7CH4 - chains L and R of the 3 polymer chains in the assembly; structure by X-ray diffraction, 3.15 A resolution.

[Chain L]
Molecule: BD-604 Fab L
Organism: Homo sapiens
Notes: antibody fragment or engineered binder
Chain sequence (214 residues; each row starts with the number of its first residue):
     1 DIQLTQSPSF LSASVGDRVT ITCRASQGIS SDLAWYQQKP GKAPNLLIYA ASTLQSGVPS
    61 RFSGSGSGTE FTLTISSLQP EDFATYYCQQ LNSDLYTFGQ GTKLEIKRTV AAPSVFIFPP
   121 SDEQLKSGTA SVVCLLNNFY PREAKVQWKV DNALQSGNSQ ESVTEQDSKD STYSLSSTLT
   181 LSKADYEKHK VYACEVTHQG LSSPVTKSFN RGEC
Disordered / not traced: 214
Disulfide bonds: Cys23-Cys88, Cys134-Cys194

[Chain R]
Molecule: Spike protein S1
Organism: Severe acute respiratory syndrome coronavirus 2
Reference sequence: P0DTC2 (SPIKE_SARS2); residues 319-541 here = UniProt positions 319-541
Chain sequence (223 residues; numbered 319 to 541; the number before each row is that of its first residue):
   319 RVQPTESIVR FPNITNLCPF GEVFNATRFA SVYAWNRKRI SNCVADYSVL YNSASFSTFK
   379 CYGVSPTKLN DLCFTNVYAD SFVIRGDEVR QIAPGQTGKI ADYNYKLPDD FTGCVIAWNS
   439 NNLDSKVGGN YNYLYRLFRK SNLKPFERDI STEIYQAGST PCNGVEGFNC YFPLQSYGFQ
   499 PTNGVGYQPY RVVVLSFELL HAPATVCGPK KSTNLVKNKC VNF
Disordered / not traced: 319-333, 517-521, 527-541
Disulfide bonds: Cys336-Cys361, Cys379-Cys432, Cys391-Cys525, Cys480-Cys488
UniProt features mapped onto this chain:
  - region: Arg403 to Asp405 (Integrin-binding motif), Asn448 to Phe456 (Immunodominant HLA epitope recognized by the CD8+)
  - glycosylation: Thr323 (O-linked (GalNAc) threonine), Ser325 (O-linked (HexNAc...) serine), Asn331 (N-linked (GlcNAc...) (complex) asparagine), Asn343 (N-linked (GlcNAc...) (complex) asparagine)
  - natural variant: Gly339 (G339D: In strain: Omicron/BA.1, Omicron/BA.2 and 4 more; G339H: In strain: Omicron/BA.2.75, Omicron/XBB.1.5 and 1 more), Arg346 (R346K: In strain: Mu/B.1.621; R346T: In strain: Omicron/BQ.1.1, Omicron/XBB.1.5 and 1 more), Leu368 (L368I: In strain: Omicron/XBB.1.5, Omicron/EG.5.1), Ser371 (S371F: In strain: Omicron/BA.2, Omicron/BA.2.12.1 and 6 more; S371L: In strain: Omicron/BA.1), Ser373 (S373P: In strain: Omicron/BA.1, Omicron/BA.2 and 7 more), Ser375 (S375F: In strain: Omicron/BA.1, Omicron/BA.2 and 7 more), Thr376 (T376A: In strain: Omicron/BA.2, Omicron/BA.2.12.1 and 5 more), Asp405 (D405N: In strain: Omicron/BA.2, Omicron/BA.2.12.1 and 6 more), Arg408 (R408S: In strain: Omicron/BA.2, Omicron/BA.2.12.1 and 6 more), Lys417 (K417N: In strain: Beta/B.1.351, Omicron/BA.1 and 8 more; K417T: In strain: Gamma/P.1), Asn440 (N440K: In strain: Omicron/BA.1, Omicron/BA.2 and 7 more), Lys444 (K444T: In strain: Omicron/BQ.1.1), 16 further natural variant entries in UniProt
  - mutagenesis: Asn331 (N331Q: Reduced viral infectivity), Asn343 (N343Q: Reduced viral infectivity), Leu452 (L452R: Increased resistance to neutralizing antibodies. Decreases HLA binding to NF9 epitope. Increased binding affinity to human ACE2), Tyr453 (Y453F: Decreased HLA binding to NF9 epitope. Increased binding affinity to human ACE2), Ala475 (A475V: Increased resistance to neutralizing antibodies), Val483 (V483A: Increased resistance to neutralizing antibodies), Glu484 (E484D: Increased replication in human TMEM106B overexpressing cells), Phe490 (F490L: Increased resistance to neutralizing antibodies and human covalescent sera neutralization), Gln493 (Q493N: Reduced host ACE2-binding affinity in vitro; Q493Y: Reduced host ACE2-binding affinity in vitro), Asn501 (N501T: Reduced host ACE2-binding affinity in vitro; N501Y: Increased binding affinity to human ACE2), His519 (H519P: Increased resistance to human covalescent sera neutralization)

[How chain L and chain R interact]
Residue-residue contacts (12; chain L residue first):
  Gln27(L) with Thr500(R); Asn501(R); Gly502(R), hydrogen bond (backbone-backbone); Val503(R)
  Gly28(L) with Asn501(R); Gly502(R), hydrogen bond (backbone-backbone)
  Ser30(L) with Gln498(R), hydrogen bond; Asn501(R)
  Ser67(L) with Gln498(R), hydrogen bond
  Gln90(L) with Tyr505(R), hydrogen bond
  Asn92(L) with Arg403(R), hydrogen bond (backbone-side chain); Tyr453(R)
Also at the interface, not in a pair above, chain L (8 interface residues in all): Ile29, Gly68
Also at the interface, not in a pair above, chain R (10 interface residues in all): Lys417, Gly496

[Overview]
Chain L and chain R form an interface of 8 and 10 residues respectively, with 6 hydrogen bonds. Polar contacts
include Ser30(L)-Gln498(R), Ser67(L)-Gln498(R) and Gln90(L)-Tyr505(R). From UniProt: 11 mutagenesis sites on
chain R.
Chain L is BD-604 Fab L (Homo sapiens) and chain R is Spike protein S1 (Severe acute respiratory syndrome
coronavirus 2); the structure, Crystal structure of the SARS-CoV-2 S RBD in complex with BD-604 Fab, was
determined by X-ray diffraction.
